Entry 8ST3 (electron microscopy, 2.93 A resolution); this record covers chains B and I of the 11 polymer chains in the assembly.

== Chain B ==
Name: Neuronal acetylcholine receptor subunit beta-2
From: Homo sapiens
UniProt: P17787 (ACHB2_HUMAN); the construct lacks a stretch of the UniProt sequence and is renumbered around it, so the offset changes along the chain: 1-330 = UniProt 26-355; 331-334 = UniProt 442-445; 337-393 = UniProt 446-502
Chain sequence (403 residues; row label = number of the first residue in the row):
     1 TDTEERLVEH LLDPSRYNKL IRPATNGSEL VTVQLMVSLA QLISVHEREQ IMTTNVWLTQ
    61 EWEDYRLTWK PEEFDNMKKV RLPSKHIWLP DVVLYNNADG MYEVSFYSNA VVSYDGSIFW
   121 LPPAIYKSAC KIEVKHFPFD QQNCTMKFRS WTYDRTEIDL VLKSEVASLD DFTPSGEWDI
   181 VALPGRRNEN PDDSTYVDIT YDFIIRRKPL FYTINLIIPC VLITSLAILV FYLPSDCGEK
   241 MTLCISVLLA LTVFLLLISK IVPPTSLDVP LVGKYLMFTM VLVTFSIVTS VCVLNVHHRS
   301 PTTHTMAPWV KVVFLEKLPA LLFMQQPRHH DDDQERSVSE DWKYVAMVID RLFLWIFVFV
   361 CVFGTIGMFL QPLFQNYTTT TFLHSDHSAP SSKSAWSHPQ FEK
Unresolved in the structure: 328-336, 373-403
Cystine bridges: Cys130-Cys144
Covalent attachments: glycan linked to Asn143
Differences from the reference sequence: insertion (335-336); linker (394-395); expression tag (396-403)
Small-molecule neighbours: acetylcholine (ACH): Trp57, Val111, Phe119, Leu121

== Chain I ==
Name: IgG1 Heavy Chain
From: Mus musculus
Chain sequence (462 residues; numbered -17 to 444; the number before each row is that of its first residue; numbers below 1 keep their minus sign (Met-17 is residue -17)):
   -17 MEWTWVFLFL LSVTAGVHSQ VQLQQSGAEV MKPGASVKIS CKGTGYTFSS YWIEWVKQRP
    43 GHGLERIGEI LPGSGSTNYN EKFRGKATFT ADKSSKTAYM QLSSLTSEDS AVYYCARYLP
   103 YYYAMDYWGQ GTSVTVSSAK TTPPSVYPLA PGSAAQTNSM VTLGCLVKGY FPEPVTVTWN
   163 SGSLSSGVHT FPAVLQSDLY TLSSSVTVPS STWPSETVTC NVAHPASSTK VDKKIVPRDC
   223 GCKPCICTVP EVSSVFIFPP KPKDVLTITL TPKVTCVVVD ISKDDPEVQF SWFVDDVEVH
   283 TAQTQPREEQ FNSTFRSVSE LPIMHQDWLN GKEFKCRVNS AAFPAPIEKT ISKTKGRPKA
   343 PQVYTIPPPK EQMAKDKVSL TCMITDFFPE DITVEWQWNG QPAENYKNTQ PIMDTDGSYF
   403 VYSKLNVQKS NWEAGNTFTC SVLHEGLHNH HTEKSLSHSP GK
Unresolved in the structure: -17 to 2, 221-444
Cystine bridges: Cys23-Cys97, Cys147-Cys202

== Interface between chain B and chain I ==
Residue-residue contacts - 30 pairs, chain B then chain I:
  Gln141(B) - Tyr103(I)  hydrogen bond
  Ser164(B) - Thr29(I)  hydrogen bond
  Glu165(B) - Tyr33(I)  hydrogen bond
  Glu165(B) - Tyr105(I)
  Val166(B) - Thr29(I)
  Val166(B) - Ser32(I)
  Val166(B) - Tyr33(I)  hydrophobic
  Val166(B) - Leu101(I)  hydrophobic
  Ala167(B) - Ser32(I)  hydrogen bond (backbone-side chain)
  Ser168(B) - Thr29(I)
  Ser168(B) - Ser32(I)
  Leu169(B) - Ser31(I)  hydrogen bond (backbone-side chain)
  Leu169(B) - Ser32(I)  hydrogen bond (backbone-side chain)
  Leu169(B) - Leu53(I)  hydrophobic
  Leu169(B) - Gly55(I)
  Leu169(B) - Lys75(I)  hydrogen bond (backbone-side chain)
  Asp170(B) - Thr29(I)
  Asp170(B) - Ser31(I)  hydrogen bond
  Asp170(B) - Lys75(I)  hydrogen bond (backbone-side chain)
  Phe172(B) - Lys75(I)
  Asp179(B) - Ser58(I)
  Ile180(B) - Trp34(I)
  Ile180(B) - Leu53(I)
  Val181(B) - Trp34(I)  hydrogen bond (backbone-side chain)
  Val181(B) - Pro102(I)  hydrophobic
  Ala182(B) - Leu101(I)  hydrophobic
  Ala182(B) - Pro102(I)
  Pro184(B) - Tyr104(I)
  Asp202(B) - Tyr104(I)  hydrogen bond
  Ile204(B) - Tyr104(I)
Interface residues without a listed pair, chain B (20 interface residues in all): Asp171, Pro174, Leu183, Arg206
Interface residues without a listed pair, chain I (17 interface residues in all): Ser56, Asn60, Arg99

== In short ==
20 residues of chain B face 17 of chain I across their interface, with 11 hydrogen bonds. Polar contacts
include Gln141(B)-Tyr103(I), Ser164(B)-Thr29(I) and Glu165(B)-Tyr33(I). Chain B binds acetylcholine.
Here chain B is Neuronal acetylcholine receptor subunit beta-2 (Homo sapiens) and chain I is IgG1 Heavy Chain
(Mus musculus). Entry 8ST3 (The 2alpha3beta stoichiometry of human alpha4beta2 nicotinic acetylcholine
receptor in complex with acetylcholine and calcium) was determined by electron microscopy together with 8SSZ,
8ST0, 8ST1 and 8ST2 from the same study.
